PDB entry 5C3R | X-ray diffraction, 2.35 A resolution | chain A

# Chain A
Molecule: Thymine dioxygenase
Organism: Neurospora crassa
UniProtKB: Q7RYZ9 (Q7RYZ9_NEUCR); numbering as in UniProt (aligned over 1-333)
Sequence (343 residues; row label = number of the first residue in the row; numbers below 1 keep their minus sign (Gly-1 is residue -1)):
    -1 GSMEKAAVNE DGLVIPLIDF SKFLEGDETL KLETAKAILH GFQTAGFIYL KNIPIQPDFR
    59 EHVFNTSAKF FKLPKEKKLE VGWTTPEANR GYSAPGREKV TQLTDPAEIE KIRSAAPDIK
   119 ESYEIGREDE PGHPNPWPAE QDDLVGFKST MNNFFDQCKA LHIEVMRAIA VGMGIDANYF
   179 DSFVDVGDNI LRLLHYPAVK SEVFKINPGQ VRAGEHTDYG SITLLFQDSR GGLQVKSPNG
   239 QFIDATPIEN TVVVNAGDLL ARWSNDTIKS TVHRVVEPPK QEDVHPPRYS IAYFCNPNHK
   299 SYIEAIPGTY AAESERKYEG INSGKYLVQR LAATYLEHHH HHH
Unresolved in the structure: -1 to 0, 334-341
Differences from the reference sequence: expression tag (-1 to 0, 334-341)
Bound ions: Ni2+: His214, Asp216, His271 (together with 2-oxoglutaric acid)
Ligand contacts:
  - 2-oxoglutaric acid (AKG): Arg190, Leu192, Tyr194, His214, Asp216, Leu223, Leu231, His271, Val273, Arg286, Ser288, Ala290, Phe292
  - 5-hydroxymethyl uracil (HMU): Asn87, Glu122, Ile188, Arg190, His214, Thr215, Asp216, Tyr217, Gly218, Phe292, Leu329
From the paper describing this entry:
  - binding site for 5-hydroxymethyl uracil: Arg190, Tyr217, Phe292
  - mutagenesis - N87A, E122A, R190A, R190K, Y217A, R286A: decreased catalytic activity on 5-hydroxymethyl uracil
  - mutagenesis - Y217F, N294A: unchanged catalytic activity on 5-hydroxymethyl uracil
  - mutagenesis - F292A: abolished catalytic activity on 5-hydroxymethyl uracil

# In short
Chain A binds 2-oxoglutaric acid and 5-hydroxymethyl uracil. His214, Asp216 and His271 form the Ni2+ site. The
paper reports a binding site for 5-hydroxymethyl uracil at Arg190, Tyr217 and Phe292; N87A, E122A and R190A,
among others, reduce catalytic activity on 5-hydroxymethyl uracil; 9 substitutions were tested in all.
Chain A is Thymine dioxygenase (Neurospora crassa); the structure, Crystal structure of the full-length
Neurospora crassa T7H in complex with alpha-KG and 5-hydroxymethyluracil (5hmU), was determined by X-ray
diffraction, deposited together with 5C3O, 5C3P, 5C3Q and 5C3S.
